Entry 6M6U (X-ray diffraction, 2.35 A resolution); this record covers chains A and D of the 8 polymer chains in the assembly.

Chain A:
Protein: Toxin-antitoxin system antitoxin MntA family
From: Shewanella oneidensis MR-1
UniProt: Q8ECH7 (Q8ECH7_SHEON); residue numbers follow UniProt; this construct covers 1-139
Amino-acid sequence (139 residues; row label = number of the first residue in the row):
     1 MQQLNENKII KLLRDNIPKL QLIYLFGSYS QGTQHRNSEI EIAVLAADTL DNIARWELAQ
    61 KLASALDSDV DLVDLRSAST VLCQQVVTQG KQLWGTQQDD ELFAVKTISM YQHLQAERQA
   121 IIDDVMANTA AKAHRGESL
Not modelled in the structure: 1-3, 32-33, 128-139
Construct notes: engineered mutation E39 (Asp in Q8ECH7), E41 (Asp in Q8ECH7)
Curated features (UniProtKB/Swiss-Prot):
  - binding site (Mg(2+)): D71
  - mutagenesis: G27 to S28 (No longer AMPylates HepT, reduced ability to neutralize HepT), Q98 to H113 (Significantly reduces antitoxin function, reduced ability to neutralize HepT, decreased ability to AMPylate HepT)
From the paper describing this entry:
  - mutagenesis - G27A/S28T, D39E/D41E: decreased growth with Toxin-antitoxin system toxin HepN family (chain D)

Chain D:
Protein: Toxin-antitoxin system toxin HepN family
From: Shewanella oneidensis MR-1
UniProt: Q8ECH6 (Q8ECH6_SHEON); numbering as in UniProt (aligned over 1-133)
Amino-acid sequence (133 residues; numbered 1 to 133; the number before each row is that of its first residue):
     1 MNDIIINKIA TIKRCIKRIQ QVYGDGSQFK QDFTLQDSVI LNLQRCCEAC IDIANHINRQ
    61 QQLGIPQSSR DSFTLLAQNN LITQPLSDNL KKMVGLRNIA VHDYQELNLD IVVHVVQHHL
   121 EDFEQFIDVI KAE
Not modelled in the structure: 1, 105
Curated features (UniProtKB/Swiss-Prot):
  - motif: R97 to Y104 (RX(4)HXY motif)
  - active site: R97, H102
  - modified residue: Y104 (O-tri-AMP-tyrosine)
  - mutagenesis: C15 (C15R: Loss of toxicity), H56 (H56P: Loss of toxicity), R70 (R70H: Loss of toxicity), V94 (V94G: Loss of toxicity), R97 (R97G: Loss of toxicity), N98 (N98T: Loss of toxicity; when associated with C-104), H102 (H102A: Loss of toxicity), Y104 (Y104A: No loss of toxicity. No longer AMPylated by MntA), L107 (L107H: Loss of toxicity), H118 (H118P: Loss of toxicity)
From the paper describing this entry:
  - mutagenesis - Y104A: decreased growth with Toxin-antitoxin system antitoxin MntA family (chain A)

Interface between chain A and chain D:
Pairs across the interface (24):
  E39(A) - N98(D)
  N52(A) - L107(D)  hydrogen bond (side chain-backbone)
  N52(A) - D110(D)
  N52(A) - I111(D)
  I53(A) - D110(D)
  I53(A) - H114(D)
  R55(A) - I111(D)
  W56(A) - K92(D)
  W56(A) - I99(D)
  W56(A) - I111(D)  hydrophobic
  E57(A) - K92(D)  salt bridge
  E57(A) - H114(D)  salt bridge
  E57(A) - H119(D)  salt bridge
  Q60(A) - K92(D)
  Q60(A) - G95(D)
  A63(A) - R70(D)
  S64(A) - K91(D)
  D67(A) - S68(D)  hydrogen bond
  D67(A) - R70(D)
  D67(A) - D71(D)
  S68(A) - R70(D)
  D69(A) - R70(D)  salt bridge
  D69(A) - R97(D)  salt bridge
  D69(A) - N98(D)
Also at the interface, not in a pair above, chain D (20 interface residues in all): Q67, M93, V94, L96, N108, V115

Summary:
Chain A and chain D form an interface of 12 and 20 residues respectively; the contacts include 2 hydrogen
bonds and 5 salt bridges. Among the polar pairs are E57(A)-K92(D), E57(A)-H114(D) and E57(A)-H119(D). From the
paper: G27A/S28T and D39E/D41E of chain A reduce growth with Toxin-antitoxin system toxin HepN family (chain
D); Y104A of chain D reduces growth with Toxin-antitoxin system antitoxin MntA family (chain A).
Here chain A is Toxin-antitoxin system antitoxin MntA family and chain D is Toxin-antitoxin system toxin HepN
family, both from Shewanella oneidensis MR-1. Entry 6M6U (Crystal structure the toxin-antitoxin MntA-HpeT
mutant-D39ED41E) was determined by X-ray diffraction together with 6M6V, 6M6W and 7BXO from the same study.
